PDB entry 1RVW | X-ray diffraction, 2.50 A resolution | chains A and B

# Chain A
Protein: Hemoglobin
Organism: Homo sapiens
UniProtKB: P69905 (HBA_HUMAN); residue numbers follow UniProt; this construct covers 1-141
Sequence (141 residues; row label = number of the first residue in the row):
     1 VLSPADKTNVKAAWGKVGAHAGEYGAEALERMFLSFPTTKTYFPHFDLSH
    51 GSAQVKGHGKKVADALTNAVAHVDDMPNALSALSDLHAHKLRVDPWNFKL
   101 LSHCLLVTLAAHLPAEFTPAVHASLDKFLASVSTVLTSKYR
Construct notes: engineered mutation W96 (Val in P69905)
Bound ions: heme Fe: H87 (together with carbon monoxide)
Residues lining bound ligands:
  - carbon monoxide (CMO): L29, F43, H58, V62, H87
  - heme (HEM): M32, T39, Y42, F43, H45, F46, H58, K61, V62, A65, L66, L83, L86, H87, L91, V93, N97, F98, L101, L136
Swiss-Prot annotation at these positions:
  - site: K61 (Not glycated)
  - natural variant: D6 (A6D: In J-Toronto; this construct carries the variant), A13 (A13D: In J-Paris 1/J-Aljezur), E27 (A27E: In Shenyang; this construct carries the variant), K61 (K61N: In Zambia; deletion: In Clinic), D64 (A64D: In Pontoise; this construct carries the variant), D75 (D75A: In Lille; D75G: In Chapel Hill; D75N: In G-Pest), A111 (A111D: In Petah Tikva)

# Chain B
Protein: Hemoglobin
Organism: Homo sapiens
Notes: engineered mutation(s): CHAIN A, V96W
UniProtKB: P68871 (HBB_HUMAN); residue numbers follow UniProt; this construct covers 1-146
Sequence (146 residues; numbered 1 to 146; the number before each row is that of its first residue):
     1 VHLTPEEKSAVTALWGKVNVDEVGGEALGRLLVVYPWTQRFFESFGDLST
    51 PDAVMGNPKVKAHGKKVLGAFSDGLAHLDNLKGTFATLSELHCDKLHVDP
   101 ENFRLLGNVLVCVLAHHFGKEFTPPVQAAYQKVVAGVANALAHKYH
Bound ions: heme Fe: H92 (together with carbon monoxide)
Residues lining bound ligands:
  - carbon monoxide (CMO): L28, F42, H63, V67, H92
  - heme (HEM): T38, F41, F42, H63, K66, V67, A70, F71, F85, L88, L91, H92, L96, V98, N102, F103, L106, L141
Swiss-Prot annotation at these positions:
  - natural variant: L3 (H3L: In Graz; this construct carries the variant), E7 (E7A: In G-Makassar; E7K: In Hb C; E7Q: In Machida; E7V: In SKCA), K8 (E8K: In G-Siriraj; this construct carries the variant), V11 (A11V: In Iraq-Halabja; this construct carries the variant), G16 (W16G: In Randwick; this construct carries the variant), V23 (E23V: In D-Granada; this construct carries the variant), G24 (V24G: In Miyashiro; this construct carries the variant), G25 (G25D: In Moscva; G25R: In Riverdale-Bronx; G25V: In Savannah), L32 (L32P: In Yokohama), V33 (L33V: In Muscat; this construct carries the variant), R40 (Q40R: In Tianshui; this construct carries the variant), F42 (F42Y: In Mequon; deletion: In Bruxelles), 11 further natural variant entries in UniProt

# How chain A and chain B interact
Contacting residue pairs (38; chain A residue first):
  R31(A) with F122(B), hydrogen bond (side chain-backbone); T123(B); P124(B); Q127(B), hydrogen bond
  L34(A) with P125(B), hydrophobic; A128(B)
  S35(A) with Q127(B); A128(B), hydrogen bond (side chain-backbone); Q131(B)
  F36(A) with Q131(B)
  W96(A) with E101(B); R104(B)
  K99(A) with R104(B)
  H103(A) with N108(B); V111(B); Q127(B); Q131(B), hydrogen bond
  C104(A) with Q127(B)
  V107(A) with V111(B), hydrophobic; A115(B); Q127(B)
  A110(A) with A115(B); H116(B)
  A111(A) with A115(B); G119(B); K120(B)
  H112(A) with K120(B)
  P114(A) with H116(B), hydrogen bond (backbone-side chain)
  F117(A) with R30(B), hydrogen bond (backbone-side chain); H116(B)
  T118(A) with R30(B), hydrogen bond (backbone-side chain)
  P119(A) with R30(B); M55(B), hydrophobic
  H122(A) with R30(B), hydrogen bond; V34(B)
  A123(A) with V34(B), hydrophobic
  D126(A) with V34(B); Y35(B)
Other interface residues (no listed pair), chain A (21 interface residues in all): E30, L106
Other interface residues (no listed pair), chain B (22 interface residues in all): E26, V33, C112

# Summary
The interface between chain A and chain B involves 21 residues on one side and 22 on the other, with 8
hydrogen bonds. Polar contacts include R31(A)-F122(B), R31(A)-Q127(B) and S35(A)-A128(B). Chain A binds heme
and carbon monoxide. Chain B binds heme and carbon monoxide.
Here chain A is Hemoglobin and chain B is Hemoglobin, both from Homo sapiens. Entry 1RVW (R state human
hemoglobin [alpha V96W], carbonmonoxy) was determined by X-ray diffraction, deposited together with 1VWT.
